PDB entry 9IPV | electron microscopy, 2.53 A resolution | chains A and R of the 5 polymer chains in the assembly

# Chain A
Molecule: Guanine nucleotide-binding protein G(i) subunit alpha-1
Source organism: Homo sapiens
UniProtKB: P63096 (GNAI1_HUMAN); residue numbers follow UniProt; this construct covers 1-354
Amino-acid sequence (354 residues; row label = number of the first residue in the row):
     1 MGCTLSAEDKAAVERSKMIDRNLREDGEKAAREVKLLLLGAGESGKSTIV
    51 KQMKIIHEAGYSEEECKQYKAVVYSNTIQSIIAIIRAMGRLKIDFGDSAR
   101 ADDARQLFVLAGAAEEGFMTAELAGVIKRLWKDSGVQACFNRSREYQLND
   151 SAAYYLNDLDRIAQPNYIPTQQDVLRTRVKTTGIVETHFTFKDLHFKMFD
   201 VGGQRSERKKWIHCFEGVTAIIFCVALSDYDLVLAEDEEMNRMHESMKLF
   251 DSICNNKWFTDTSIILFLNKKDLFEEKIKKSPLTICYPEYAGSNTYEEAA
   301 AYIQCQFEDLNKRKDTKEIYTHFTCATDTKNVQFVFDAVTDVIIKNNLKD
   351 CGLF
Not modelled in the structure: 1-4, 53-177
UniProt features mapped onto this chain:
  - region: Lys35 to Thr48 (G1 motif), Asp173 to Thr181 (G2 motif), Phe196 to Arg205 (G3 motif), Ile265 to Asp272 (G4 motif), Thr324 to Thr329 (G5 motif)
  - binding site (GTP): Glu43 to Thr48, Ser151, Leu175 to Thr181, Asp200 to Gln204, Asn269 to Asp272, Ala326
  - binding site (Mg(2+)): Ser47, Thr181
  - modified residue: Arg178 (ADP-ribosylarginine), Gln204 (Deamidated glutamine), Cys351 (ADP-ribosylcysteine)
  - lipidation: Gly2 (N-myristoyl glycine), Cys3 (S-palmitoyl cysteine)
  - natural variant: Gly40 (G40C: In NEDHISB; G40R: In NEDHISB), Gly45 (G45D: In NEDHISB), Thr48 (T48I: In NEDHISB; T48K: In NEDHISB), Gln52 (Q52P: In NEDHISB), Ser75 (deletion: In NEDHISB; uncertain significance), Gln172 (deletion: In NEDHISB), Asp173 (D173V: In NEDHISB), Glu186 to Phe189 (deletion: In NEDHISB; uncertain significance), Cys224 (C224Y: In NEDHISB), Lys270 (K270N: In NEDHISB; K270R: In NEDHISB), Asp272 (D272G: In NEDHISB), Ala326 (A326P: In NEDHISB), 1 further natural variant entry in UniProt
  - mutagenesis: Gly42 (G42R: Abolishes switch to an activated conformation and dissociation from beta and gamma subunits upon GTP binding. Abolishes interaction with RGS family members), Glu116 (E116L: Enhances interaction (inactive GDP-bound) with RGS14), Gln147 (Q147L: Enhances interaction (inactive GDP-bound) with RGS14), Glu245 (E245L: Enhances interaction (inactive GDP-bound) with RGS14)

# Chain R
Molecule: C3a anaphylatoxin chemotactic receptor
Source organism: Homo sapiens
UniProtKB: Q16581 (C3AR_HUMAN); numbering as in UniProt (aligned over 1-482)
Amino-acid sequence (501 residues; each row starts with the number of its first residue; numbers below 1 keep their minus sign (Asp-10 is residue -10)):
   -10 DYKDDDDASIDMASFSAETNSTDLLSQPWNEPPVILSMVILSLTFLLGLP
    40 GNGLVLWVAGLKMQRTVNTIWFLHLTLADLLCCLSLPFSLAHLALQGQWP
    90 YGRFLCKLIPSIIVLNMFASVFLLTAISLDRCLVVFKPIWCQNHRNVGMA
   140 CSICGCIWVVAFVMCIPVFVYREIFTTDNHNRCGYKFGLSSSLDYPDFYG
   190 DPLENRSLENIVQPPGEMNDRLDPSSFQTNDHPWTVPTVFQPQTFQRPSA
   240 DSLPRGSARLTSQNLYSNVFKPADVVSPKIPSGFPIEDHETSPLDNSDAF
   290 LSTHLKLFPSASSNSFYESELPQGFQDYYNLGQFTDDDQVPTPLVAITIT
   340 RLVVGFLLPSVIMIACYSFIVFRMQRGRFAKSQSKTFRVAVVVVAVFLVC
   390 WTPYHIFGVLSLLTDPETPLGKTLMSWDHVCIALASANSCFNPFLYALLG
   440 KDFRKKARQSIQGILEAAFSEELTRSTHCPSNNVISERNSTTVASLEVLF
   490 Q
Not modelled in the structure: -10 to 19, 166-168, 175-330, 456-490
Sequence notes: expression tag (-10 to 0, 483-490)
Disulfides: Cys95-Cys172
Residues lining bound ligands: JR14a (A1D9A; (2S)-5-[bis(azanyl)methylideneamino]-2-[[5-[bis(4-chlorophenyl)methyl]-3-methyl-thiophen-2-yl]carbonylamino]pentanoic acid): Ser26, Leu30, Phe77, Ser78, His81, Leu82, Trp88, Ile98, Pro99, Ile102, Val103, Met106, Val157, Arg161, Tyr174, Ile336, Arg340, Tyr393, Phe396, Gly397, Asp417, His418, Ile421, Ala422
UniProt features mapped onto this chain:
  - modified residue: Tyr174 (Sulfotyrosine), Tyr184 (Sulfotyrosine), Tyr318 (Sulfotyrosine), Ser459 (Phosphoserine), Thr463 (Phosphothreonine)
  - glycosylation: Asn9 (N-linked (GlcNAc...) asparagine), Asn194 (N-linked (GlcNAc...) asparagine), Ser266 (O-linked (GalNAc...) serine)
What the authors report for this chain:
  - binding site for JR14a: Ser26, Leu30, His81, Leu82, Trp88, Ile98, Pro99, Ile102, Val103, Met106, Arg340, Asp417, His418, Ile421, Ala422
  - conformationally variable residues (helix shift, side-chain flip): Met106, Trp390, Tyr435, Phe442
  - mutagenesis - P99A, I102A/I421A, D417A, I421A (60-fold): decreased signaling in response to JR14a
  - mutagenesis - I102A, I421A: unchanged signaling in response to C3a
  - mutagenesis - I102A/I421A, R161A, Y174A, R340A, Y393A, D417A: decreased signaling in response to C3a
  - mutagenesis - S26A, L30A, L82A, R161A: unchanged signaling in response to JR14a
  - contacts within the chain: Val44-Phe442 (hydrophobic contact), Ala48-Phe442 (hydrophobic contact), Leu437-Phe442 (hydrophobic contact)

# Chain A / chain R interface
Residue-residue contacts - 40 pairs, chain A then chain R:
  Glu28(A) - Val136(R)
  Arg32(A) - Gln131(R)
  Arg32(A) - Asn132(R)
  Val34(A) - Gln131(R)
  Lys192(A) - Ile128(R)
  Asp193(A) - Asn132(R)  hydrogen bond (backbone-side chain)
  Leu194(A) - Ile128(R)  hydrophobic
  Leu194(A) - Gln131(R)
  Lys314(A) - Lys370(R)  hydrogen bond (backbone-side chain)
  Glu318(A) - Phe368(R)
  Tyr320(A) - Phe368(R)  hydrophobic
  Lys330(A) - Arg367(R)
  Phe334(A) - Arg367(R)
  Phe336(A) - Ile128(R)  hydrophobic
  Asp337(A) - Arg367(R)  salt bridge
  Asp337(A) - Phe368(R)
  Thr340(A) - Pro127(R)
  Thr340(A) - Ile128(R)
  Asp341(A) - Phe368(R)
  Ile344(A) - Val124(R)
  Ile344(A) - Pro127(R)  hydrophobic
  Ile344(A) - Arg362(R)
  Ile344(A) - Met363(R)  hydrophobic
  Lys345(A) - Met363(R)
  Lys345(A) - Phe368(R)
  Leu348(A) - Val124(R)  hydrophobic
  Leu348(A) - Ile359(R)  hydrophobic
  Leu348(A) - Met363(R)  hydrophobic
  Asp350(A) - Asn57(R)
  Asp350(A) - Gly439(R)
  Cys351(A) - Asn57(R)
  Cys351(A) - Arg120(R)
  Gly352(A) - Lys374(R)  hydrogen bond (backbone-side chain)
  Gly352(A) - Val378(R)
  Gly352(A) - Leu438(R)
  Leu353(A) - Arg120(R)
  Leu353(A) - Thr375(R)  hydrogen bond (backbone-side chain)
  Leu353(A) - Val378(R)  hydrophobic
  Phe354(A) - Gln372(R)  hydrogen bond (backbone-side chain)
  Phe354(A) - Lys374(R)  hydrogen bond (backbone-side chain)
Also at the interface, not in a pair above, chain A (30 interface residues in all): Ala31, Glu33, His195, Asp315, Ala338, Ile343, Asn347
Also at the interface, not in a pair above, chain R (24 interface residues in all): Val123, Asn135, Tyr356, Ala379

# Summary
30 residues of chain A and 24 residues of chain R are in contact, with 6 hydrogen bonds and 1 salt bridge.
Among the polar pairs are Asp337(A)-Arg367(R), Asp193(A)-Asn132(R) and Lys314(A)-Lys370(R). From the paper: a
binding site for JR14a at Ser26(R), Leu30(R) and His81(R) among others; I102A/I421A, R161A and Y174A of chain
R, among others, reduce signaling in response to C3a; 12 substitutions were tested in all.
Chain A is Guanine nucleotide-binding protein G(i) subunit alpha-1 and chain R is C3a anaphylatoxin
chemotactic receptor, both from Homo sapiens; the structure, Structure of JR14a-C3aR-Gi-scFv16 complex, was
determined by electron microscopy.
